2XO6 - chains D and F of the 6 polymer chains in the assembly; structure by X-ray diffraction, 1.90 A resolution.

# Chain D
Molecule: Transposase
Source organism: Deinococcus radiodurans
Reference sequence: O83028 (O83028_DEIRA); residue numbers follow UniProt; this construct covers 1-140
Chain sequence (140 residues; row label = number of the first residue in the row):
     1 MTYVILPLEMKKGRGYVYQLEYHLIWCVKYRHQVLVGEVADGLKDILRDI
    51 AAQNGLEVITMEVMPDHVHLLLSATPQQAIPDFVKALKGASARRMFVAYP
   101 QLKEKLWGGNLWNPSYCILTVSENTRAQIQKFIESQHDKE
Unresolved in the structure: 1-8, 137-140
Sequence notes: engineered mutation Phe-132 (Tyr in O83028)
Metal / ion sites: Cd2+ site 1: Asp-41 (shared with 1 residue of chain E); Mg2+ site 1: Asp-41 (shared with 1 residue of chain E); Cd2+ site 2: Asp-45, Asp-49; Mg2+ site 2: Asp-45, Asp-49; Cd2+ site 3: Met-64, His-67, His-69 (shared with 1 residue of chain A; DG6(F) of chain F); Cd2+ site 4: Pro-114 (shared with 1 residue of chain E); Mg2+ site 3: Pro-114 (shared with 1 residue of chain E); Cd2+ site 5: Gln-136 (shared with 2 residues of chain A; 2 residues of chain C)
From the paper describing this entry:
  - Cd2+ coordination: Met-64
  - catalytic residues: His-67, His-69
  - mutagenesis - R14A (60-fold), S122G/E123G: decreased catalytic activity
  - mutagenesis - R14A (30-fold): decreased binding to Dra2 transposase left end recognition sequence

# Chain F
Molecule: 6-nt DNA strand
Sequence (6 nucleotides; each row starts with the number of its first residue):
     1 TTGATG
Metal / ion sites: Cd2+: DG6 (shared with 1 residue of chain A; Met-64(D), His-67(D), His-69(D) of chain D)

# Interface between chain D and chain F
Contacting residue pairs (17; chain D residue first):
  His-23(D) / DG6(F)  phosphate contact
  Cys-27(D) / DT5(F)  hydrogen bond to the base
  Tyr-30(D) / DT1(F)  stacking on the base
  Tyr-30(D) / DT2(F)  phosphate contact
  Arg-31(D) / DA4(F)  hydrogen bond to the base
  Arg-31(D) / DT5(F)  hydrogen bond to the sugar
  His-32(D) / DT1(F)  base contact
  His-67(D) / DT5(F)  hydrogen bond to the phosphate
  His-67(D) / DG6(F)  salt bridge to the phosphate
  His-69(D) / DT5(F)  phosphate contact
  His-69(D) / DG6(F)  salt bridge to the phosphate
  Lys-105(D) / DT1(F)  hydrogen bond to the base
  Leu-106(D) / DT1(F)  base contact
  Trp-107(D) / DT1(F)  stacking on the base
  Gly-108(D) / DT1(F)  hydrogen bond to the base
  Cys-117(D) / DG6(F)  hydrogen bond to the base
  Leu-119(D) / DG6(F)  sugar contact
Other interface residues (no listed pair), chain D (14 interface residues in all): Ile-25
Other interface residues (no listed pair), chain F (6 interface residues in all): DG3

# In short
Chain D and chain F form an interface of 14 and 6 residues respectively, with 7 hydrogen bonds, 2 salt bridges
and 2 aromatic stacking contacts. Polar pairs include Cys-27(D)/DT5(F), Arg-31(D)/DA4(F) and
Lys-105(D)/DT1(F). Met-64(D), His-67(D), His-69(D) and DG6(F) coordinate Cd2+. From the paper: catalytic
residues His-67(D) and His-69(D); R14A and S122G/E123G of chain D reduce catalytic activity.
Here chain D is Transposase (Deinococcus radiodurans) and chain F is a 6-nt DNA strand. Entry 2XO6
(Deinococcus radiodurans ISDRA2 transposase Y132F mutant complexed with left end recognition and cleavage
site) was determined by X-ray diffraction together with 2XM3 and 2XMA from the same study.
